Entry 6O7A (X-ray diffraction, 3.30 A resolution); this record covers chains B and D of the 4 polymer chains in the assembly.

[Chain B (and D)]
Protein: Ion channel CASTOR
From: Lotus japonicus
Notes: fragment: gating ring; chain D of this document is another copy of the same molecule, construct and numbering; everything in this record applies to it too
Reference sequence: Q5H8A6 (CASTO_LOTJA); residues 312-853 here = UniProt positions 312-853
Amino-acid sequence (554 residues; row label = number of the first residue in the row):
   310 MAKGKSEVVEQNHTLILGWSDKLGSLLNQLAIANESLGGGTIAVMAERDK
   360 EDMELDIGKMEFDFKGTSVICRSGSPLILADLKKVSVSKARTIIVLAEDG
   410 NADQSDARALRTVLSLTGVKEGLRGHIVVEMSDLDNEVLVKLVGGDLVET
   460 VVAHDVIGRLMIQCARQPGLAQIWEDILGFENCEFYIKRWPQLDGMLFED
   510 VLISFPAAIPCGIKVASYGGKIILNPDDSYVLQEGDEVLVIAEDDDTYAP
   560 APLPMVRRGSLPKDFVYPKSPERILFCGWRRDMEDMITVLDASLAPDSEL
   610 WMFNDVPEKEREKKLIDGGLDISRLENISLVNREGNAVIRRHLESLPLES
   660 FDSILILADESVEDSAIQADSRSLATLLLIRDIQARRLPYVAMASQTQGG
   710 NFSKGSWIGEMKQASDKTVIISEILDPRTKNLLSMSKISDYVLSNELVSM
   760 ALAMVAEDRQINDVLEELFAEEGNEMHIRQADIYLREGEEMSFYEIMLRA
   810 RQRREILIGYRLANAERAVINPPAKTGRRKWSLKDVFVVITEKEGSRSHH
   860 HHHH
Unresolved in the structure: 310-319, 698-725, 853-863 (chain D: 310-319, 699-725, 854-863)
Sequence notes: expression tag (310-311, 854-863)
UniProt features mapped onto this chain:
  - mutagenesis: G383 (G383E: In castor-3 / Ljsym22-1 and castor-16; no nodules formation or arbuscular mycorrhizal symbiosis), D444 (D444N: In castor-13; no nodules formation or arbuscular mycorrhizal symbiosis), L479 to A480 (In castor-1 / Ljsym4-1; loss of multimerization, no nodules formation or arbuscular mycorrhizal symbiosis), R590 (R590H: In castor-17; no nodules formation or arbuscular mycorrhizal symbiosis), V598 (V598I: In castor-7; no nodules formation or arbuscular mycorrhizal symbiosis), P698 (P698L: In castor-6; no nodules formation or arbuscular mycorrhizal symbiosis), A760 (A760T: In castor-14; no nodules formation or arbuscular mycorrhizal symbiosis), F846 to V847 (In castor-11; no nodules formation or arbuscular mycorrhizal symbiosis), V848 to E853 (In castor-11; no nodules formation or arbuscular mycorrhizal symbiosis)

[Chain B / chain D interface]
Contacting residue pairs - 18 pairs, chain B then chain D:
  E370(B) with I387(D)
  R650(B) with D444(D), salt bridge
  I676(B) with R420(D)
  Q677(B) with Q413(D)
  D679(B) with R420(D)
  S680(B) with A416(D)
  L687(B) with L448(D), hydrophobic; V452(D), hydrophobic
  L688(B) with L448(D), hydrophobic
  D691(B) with V447(D)
  R695(B) with V447(D)
  R737(B) with I387(D)
  T738(B) with R420(D), hydrogen bond
  L741(B) with R420(D); L423(D); S424(D)
  L742(B) with L423(D)
  K746(B) with L451(D), hydrogen bond (side chain-backbone)
Interface residues without a listed pair, chain B (21 interface residues in all): K368, I648, R649, H651, L683, D735
Interface residues without a listed pair, chain D (17 interface residues in all): L386, L388, D412, R417, L419, D626

[In short]
Chain B and chain D form an interface of 21 and 17 residues respectively; the contacts include 2 hydrogen
bonds and 1 salt bridge. Among the polar pairs are R650(B)-D444(D), T738(B)-R420(D) and K746(B)-L451(D). From
UniProt: 16 mutagenesis sites on chain B.
Both chains are Ion channel CASTOR (Lotus japonicus). Entry 6O7A (Crystal structure of the LjCASTOR gating
ring in the Ca2+-free state) was determined by X-ray diffraction, deposited together with 6O6J and 6O7C.
